Entry 6I24 (X-ray diffraction, 1.43 A resolution); this record covers chain A.

Chain A:
Protein: Aureochrome1-like protein
From: Ochromonas danica
Reference sequence: C5NSW6 (C5NSW6_OCHDN); residue numbers follow UniProt; this construct covers 181-312
Chain sequence (135 residues; row label = number of the first residue in the row):
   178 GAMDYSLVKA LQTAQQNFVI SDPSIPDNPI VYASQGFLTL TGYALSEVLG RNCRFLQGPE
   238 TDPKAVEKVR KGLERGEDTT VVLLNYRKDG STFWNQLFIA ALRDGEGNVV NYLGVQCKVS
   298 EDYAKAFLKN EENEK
Differences from the reference sequence: expression tag (178-180)
Glycans and other covalent adducts: compound 5DD linked to C230
Ion coordination: Mg2+: S223, L226
Ligand contacts: 5DD / 9O9: V196, S198, N205, F214, N229, R231, L233, Q234, V243, V246, R247, L250, L260, N262, N272, L274, I276, Y289, L290, G291, Q293
From the paper describing this entry:
  - binding site for the ligand 5DD: C230
  - conformationally variable residues (side-chain flip): N194, N272, Q293

In short:
Ligands of chain A: 5DD / 9O9. The Mg2+ site is built by S223 and L226. From the paper: a binding site for the
ligand 5DD at C230; conformational variability at N194, N272 and Q293.
Chain A is Aureochrome1-like protein (Ochromonas danica); the structure, Flavin Analogue Sheds Light on
Light-Oxygen-Voltage Domain Mechanism, was determined by X-ray diffraction together with 6I25, 6I20, 6I21,
6I22 and 6I23 from the same study.
